Entry 5M5C (electron microscopy, 4.80 A resolution (low resolution: residue-level contacts below are approximate; hydrogen-bond / salt-bridge calls are withheld)); this record covers chains E and B of the 5 polymer chains in the assembly.

Chain E (and B):
Protein: Tubulin beta-2B chain
Organism: Bos taurus
Notes: chain B of this document is another copy of the same molecule, construct and numbering; everything in this record applies to it too
UniProt: Q6B856 (TBB2B_BOVIN); the author numbering skips numbers that UniProt does not, so the offset changes along the chain: 2-44 = UniProt 2-44; 47-360 = UniProt 45-358; 369-437 = UniProt 359-427
Sequence (426 residues; row label = number of the first residue in the row; note: 10 numbers in that range are skipped by the numbering (no residue carries them; nothing is unmodelled there)):
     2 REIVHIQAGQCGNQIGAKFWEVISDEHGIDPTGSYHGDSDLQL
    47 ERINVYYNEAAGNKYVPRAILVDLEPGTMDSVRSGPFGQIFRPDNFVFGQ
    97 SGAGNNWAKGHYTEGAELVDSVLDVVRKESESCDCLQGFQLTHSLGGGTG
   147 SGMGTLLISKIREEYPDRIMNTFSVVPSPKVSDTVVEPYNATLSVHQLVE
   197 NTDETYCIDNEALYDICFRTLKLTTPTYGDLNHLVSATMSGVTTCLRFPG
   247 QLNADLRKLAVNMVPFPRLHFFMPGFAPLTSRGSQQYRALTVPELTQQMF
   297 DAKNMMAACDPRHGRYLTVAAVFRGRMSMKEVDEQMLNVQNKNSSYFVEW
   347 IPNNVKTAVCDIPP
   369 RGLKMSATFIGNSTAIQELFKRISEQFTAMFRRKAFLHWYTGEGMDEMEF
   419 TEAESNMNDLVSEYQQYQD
Construct notes: conflict Ala57 (Thr55 in Q6B856), Val172 (Met170 in Q6B856), Ala298 (Ser296 in Q6B856), Val318 (Ile316 in Q6B856)
Residues lining bound ligands:
  - GDP (guanosine-5'-diphosphate): Gly10, Gln11, Cys12, Gln15, Ile16, Asn101, Ser140, Gly143, Gly144, Thr145, Gly146, Glu183, Asn206, Tyr224, Leu227, Asn228
  - GTP (guanosine-5'-triphosphate): Gln247, Leu248, Lys254
  - taxol (TA1): Glu22, Val23, Asp26, Glu27, Leu217, Leu219, Asp226, His229, Leu230, Ala233, Ser236, Phe272, Pro274, Leu275, Thr276, Gln281, Arg320, Arg369, Gly370, Leu371
Curated features (UniProtKB/Swiss-Prot):
  - binding site (GTP): Gln11, Glu71, Ser140, Gly144, Thr145, Gly146, Asn206, Asn228
  - binding site (Mg(2+)): Glu71
  - modified residue: Ser40 (Phosphoserine), Lys60 (N6-acetyllysine), Ser174 (Phosphoserine), Thr287 (Phosphothreonine), Thr292 (Phosphothreonine), Arg320 (Omega-N-methylarginine)
  - cross-link (Glycyl lysine isopeptide (Lys-Gly)): Lys60 (interchain with G-Cter in ubiquitin), Lys326 (interchain with G-Cter in ubiquitin)

Interface between chain E and chain B:
Contacting residue pairs (9; chain E residue first):
  Val62(E) with Tyr283(B)
  Gln85(E) with Tyr283(B)
  Ile86(E) with Tyr283(B)
  Phe87(E) with Tyr283(B)
  Arg88(E) with Tyr283(B)
  Pro89(E) with Tyr283(B)
  Asp90(E) with Arg284(B)
  Lys124(E) with Gln293(B)
  Glu127(E) with Lys338(B)
Also at the interface, not in a pair above, chain E (13 interface residues in all): Glu55, Ala56, Ala57, Lys60
Also at the interface, not in a pair above, chain B (8 interface residues in all): Ser280, Gln282, Ala285, Asp297

In short:
13 residues of chain E and 8 residues of chain B are in contact. Bound to chain E: GTP, GDP and taxol. UniProt
lists 8 GTP-binding residues and Mg2+-binding residue Glu71(E) on chain E.
Both chains are Tubulin beta-2B chain (Bos taurus). Entry 5M5C (Mechanism of microtubule minus-end recognition
and protection by CAMSAP proteins) was determined by electron microscopy, deposited together with 5LZN, 5M50
and 5M54.
